1ZGI - chains A and B; structure by X-ray diffraction, 2.20 A resolution.

Chain A:
Name: Thrombin
From: Homo sapiens
Notes: EC 3.4.21.5; fragment: alpha-thrombin
Reference sequence: P00734 (THRB_HUMAN); the construct lacks a stretch of the UniProt sequence and is renumbered around it, so the offset changes along the chain: 1-14 = UniProt 336-349; 15-36 = UniProt 363-384; 37-60 = UniProt 386-409; 61-77 = UniProt 419-435; 8 more segments
Amino-acid sequence (287 residues; each row starts with the number of its first residue; note: 4 numbers in that range are skipped by the numbering (no residue carries them; nothing is unmodelled there); a row labelled like 14A-14M holds insertion residues (14A, then the next letters in order)):
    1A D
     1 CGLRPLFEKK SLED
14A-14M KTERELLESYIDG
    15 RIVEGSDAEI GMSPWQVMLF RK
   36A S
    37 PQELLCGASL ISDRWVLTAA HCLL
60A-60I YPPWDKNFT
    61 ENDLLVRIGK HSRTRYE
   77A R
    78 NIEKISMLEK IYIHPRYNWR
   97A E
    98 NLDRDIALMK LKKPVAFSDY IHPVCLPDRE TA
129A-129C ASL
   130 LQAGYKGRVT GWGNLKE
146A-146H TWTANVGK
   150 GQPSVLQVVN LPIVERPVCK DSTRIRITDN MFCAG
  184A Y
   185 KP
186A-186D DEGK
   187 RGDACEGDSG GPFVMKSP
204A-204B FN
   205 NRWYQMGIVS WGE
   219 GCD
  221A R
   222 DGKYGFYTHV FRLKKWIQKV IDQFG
Not modelled in the structure: 14L-14M, 15, 146A-146H
Cystine bridges: Cys-1/Cys-122, Cys-42/Cys-58, Cys-168/Cys-182, Cys-191/Cys-220
Residues lining bound ligands: 382 ((R)-2-(2-(1H-1,2,4-triazol-1-yl)benzyl)-N-(2,2-difluoro-2-(piperidin-2-yl)ethyl)oxazolo[4,5-c]pyridin-4-amine): His-57, Tyr-60A, Trp-60D, Glu-97A, Asn-98, Leu-99, Ile-174, Asp-189, Ala-190, Cys-191, Glu-192, Ser-195, Val-213, Ser-214, Trp-215, Gly-216, Glu-217, Gly-219, Cys-220
Curated features (UniProtKB/Swiss-Prot):
  - region: Ala-183 to Val-200 (High affinity receptor-binding region which is also known as the TP508 peptide)
  - active site (Charge relay system): His-57, Asp-102, Ser-195
  - site: Arg-15, Ile-16 (Cleavage)
  - glycosylation: Asn-60G (N-linked (GlcNAc...) (complex) asparagine)

Chain B:
Name: Hirudin
Notes: fragment: Hirugen
Reference sequence: P28511 (ITHK_HIRME); residues 355-364 here correspond to UniProt positions 55-64 (UniProt number = residue number - 300)
Amino-acid sequence (10 residues; each row starts with the number of its first residue):
   355 DFEEIPEEYL
Modified positions: Tyr-363 (o-sulfo-l-tyrosine; TYS)
Curated features (UniProtKB/Swiss-Prot):
  - region: Asp-355 to Leu-364 (Interaction with fibrinogen-binding exosite of thrombin)
  - modified residue: Tyr-363 (Sulfotyrosine)

Interface between chain A and chain B:
Residue-residue contacts (22; chain A residue first):
  Phe-34(A) with Phe-356(B), hydrophobic
  Lys-36(A) with Leu-364(B)
  Gln-38(A) with Phe-356(B); Leu-364(B)
  Glu-39(A) with Phe-356(B)
  Leu-40(A) with Phe-356(B)
  Leu-65(A) with Ile-359(B), hydrophobic; Tyr-363(B)
  Arg-67(A) with Ile-359(B)
  Arg-73(A) with Asp-355(B), salt bridge; Phe-356(B)
  Thr-74(A) with Asp-355(B); Phe-356(B); Glu-357(B), hydrogen bond (backbone-backbone)
  Arg-75(A) with Asp-355(B), hydrogen bond (side chain-backbone); Glu-357(B)
  Tyr-76(A) with Glu-357(B), hydrogen bond (backbone-side chain); Pro-360(B); Tyr-363(B)
  Glu-80(A) with Tyr-363(B)
  Lys-81(A) with Tyr-363(B)
  Ile-82(A) with Tyr-363(B)
Interface residues without a listed pair, chain A (15 interface residues in all): Met-84
Interface residues without a listed pair, chain B (8 interface residues in all): Glu-358

Overview:
15 residues of chain A and 8 residues of chain B are in contact; the contacts include 3 hydrogen bonds and 1
salt bridge. Polar pairs include Arg-73(A)/Asp-355(B), Arg-75(A)/Asp-355(B) and Tyr-76(A)/Glu-357(B). Chain A
binds compound 382.
Chain A is Thrombin (Homo sapiens) and chain B is Hirudin; the structure, thrombin in complex with an
oxazolopyridine inhibitor 21, was determined by X-ray diffraction together with 1ZGV from the same study.
